PDB entry 6VPX | electron microscopy, 5.00 A resolution (low resolution: residue-level contacts below are approximate; hydrogen-bond / salt-bridge calls are withheld) | chains D and M of the 17 polymer chains in the assembly

[Chain D]
Protein: Envelope glycoprotein gp41
Organism: Human immunodeficiency virus 1
Amino-acid sequence (153 residues; each row starts with the number of its first residue):
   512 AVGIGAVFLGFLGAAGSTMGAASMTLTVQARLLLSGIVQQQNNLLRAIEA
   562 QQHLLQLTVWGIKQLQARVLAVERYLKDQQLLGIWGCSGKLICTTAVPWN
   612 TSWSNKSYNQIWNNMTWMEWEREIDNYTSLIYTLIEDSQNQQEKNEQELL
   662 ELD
Not modelled in the structure: 548-571
Cystine bridges: Cys-598/Cys-604
Glycans and other covalent adducts: glycan linked to Asn-611, Asn-637; N-acetylglucosamine (NAG) linked to Asn-625
From the paper describing this entry:
  - post-translational modification sites: Asn-625

[Chain M]
Protein: Antibody 10E8 Fab heavy chain
Organism: Homo sapiens
Notes: antibody fragment or engineered binder
Amino-acid sequence (129 residues; row label = number of the first residue in the row; a row labelled like 52A-52C holds insertion residues (52A, then the next letters in order)):
     1 EVQLVESGGGLVKPGGSLRLSCSASGFDFDNAWMTWVRQPPGKGLEWVGR
    51 IT
52A-52C GPG
    53 EGWSVDYAAPVEGRFTISRLNSINFLYLEM
82A-82C NNL
    83 RMEDSGLYFCARTGKYYD
100A-100L FWSGYPPGEEYF
   101 QDWGRGTLVTV
Cystine bridges: Cys-22/Cys-92

[Chain D / chain M interface]
Contacting residue pairs - 11 pairs, chain D then chain M:
  Glu-659(D) with Leu-72(M)
  Leu-660(D) with Trp-55(M); Arg-71(M); Leu-72(M)
  Glu-662(D) with Trp-55(M)
  Leu-663(D) with Asp-30(M); Asn-31(M); Trp-55(M); Asn-73(M)
  Asp-664(D) with Asn-31(M); Pro-52B(M)
Also at the interface, not in a pair above, chain M (8 interface residues in all): Ser-74
Interface features reported in the paper:
  - epitope / paratope residues, chain M: Thr-52(M)

[Summary]
The interface between chain D and chain M involves 5 residues on one side and 8 on the other. Covalently
linked N-acetylglucosamine: at Asn-625(D). From the paper: the epitope/paratope residue Thr-52(M); a
modification site at Asn-625(D).
Chain D is Envelope glycoprotein gp41 (Human immunodeficiency virus 1) and chain M is Antibody 10E8 Fab heavy
chain (Homo sapiens); the structure, Nanodisc of full-length HIV-1 Envelope glycoprotein clone AMC011 in
complex with one PGT151 Fab and three ..., was determined by electron microscopy.
